PDB entry 3CMA | X-ray diffraction, 2.80 A resolution | chains Q and 0 of the 33 polymer chains in the assembly

Chain Q:
Name: 50S ribosomal protein L21e
Source organism: Haloarcula marismortui
Reference sequence: P12734 (RL21_HALMA); residues 0-95 here correspond to UniProt positions 1-96 (UniProt number = residue number + 1)
Chain sequence (96 residues; row label = number of the first residue in the row; numbering starts at 0):
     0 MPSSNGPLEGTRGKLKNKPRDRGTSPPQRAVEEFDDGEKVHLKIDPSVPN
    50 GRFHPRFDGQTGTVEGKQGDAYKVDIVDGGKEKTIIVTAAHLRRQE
Not modelled in the structure: 0
Ion coordination: Na+: Asp20, Gly22, Ser24

Chain 0:
Molecule: 23S ribosomal RNA
Source organism: Haloarcula marismortui
Sequence (2923 nucleotides; each row starts with the number of its first residue):
     1 GUUGGCUACUAUGCCAGCUGGUGGAUUGCUCGGCUCAGGCGCUGAUGAAG
    51 GACGUGCCAAGCUGCGAUAAGCUGUGGGGAGCCGCACGGAGGCGAAGAAC
   101 CACAGAUUUCCGAAUGAGAAUCUCUCUAACAAUUGCUUCGCGCAAUGAGG
   151 AACCCCGAGAACUGAAACAUCUCAGUAUCGGGAGGAACAGAAAACGCAAC
   201 GUGAUGUCGUUAGUAACCGCGAGUGAACGCGAUACAGCCCAAACCGAAGC
   251 CCUCACGGGCAAUGUGGUGUCAGGGCUACCUCUCAUCAGCCGACCGUCUU
   301 CACGAAGUCUCUUGGAAUAGAGCGUGAUACAGGGUGACAACCCCGUACUG
   351 AAGACCAGUACGCUGUGCGGUAGUGCCAGAGUAGCGGGGGUUGGAUAUCC
   401 CUCGCGAAUAACGCAGGCAUCGACUGCGAAGGCUAAACACAACCUGAGAC
   451 CGAUAGUGAACAAGUAGUGUGAACGAACGCUGCAAAGUACCCUCAGAAGG
   501 GAGGCGAAAUAGAGCAUGAAAUCAGUUGGCGAUCGAGCGACAGGGCAUAC
   551 AAGGUCCCUUGACGAAUGACCGAGACGCGAGUCUCCAGUAAGACUCACGG
   601 GAAGCCGAUGUUCUGUCGUACGUUUUGAAAAACGAGCCAGGGAGUGUGUC
   651 UGUAUGGCAAGUCUAACCGGAGUAUCCGGGGAGGCACAGGGAAACCGACA
   701 UGGCCGCAGGGCUUUGCCCGAGGGCCGCCGUCUUCAAGGGCGGGGAGCCA
   751 UGUGGACACGACCCGAAUCCGGACGAUCUACGCAUGGACAAGAUGAAGCG
   801 UGCCGAAAGGCACGUGGAAGUCUGUUAGAGUUGGUGUCCUACAAUACCCU
   851 CUCGUGAUCUAUGUGUAGGGGUGAAAGGCCCAUCGAGUCCGGCAACAGCU
   901 GGUUCCAAUCGAAACAUGUCGAAGCAUGACCUCCGCCGAGGUAGUCUGUG
   951 AGGUAGAGCGACCGAUUGGUGUGUCCGCCUCCGAGAGGAGUCGGCACACC
  1001 UGUCAAACUCCAAACUUACAGACGCUGUUUGACGCGGGGAUUCCGGUGCG
  1051 CGGGGUAAGCCUGUGUACCAGGAGGGGAACAACCCAGAGAUAGGUUAAGG
  1101 UCCCCAAGUGUGGAUUAAGUGUAAUCCUCUGAAGGUGGUCUCGAGCCCUA
  1151 GACAGCCGGGAGGUGAGCUUAGAAGCAGCUACCCUCUAAGAAAAGCGUAA
  1201 CAGCUUACCGGCCGAGGUUUGAGGCGCCCAAAAUGAUCGGGACUCAAAUC
  1251 CACCACCGAGACCUGUCCGUACCACUCAUACUGGUAAUCGAGUAGAUUGG
  1301 CGCUCUAAUUGGAUGGAAGCAGGGGCGAGAGCUCCUGUGGACCGAUUAGU
  1351 GACGAAAAUCCUGGCCAUAGUAGCAGCGAUAGUCGGGUGAGAACCCCGAC
  1401 GGCCUAAUGGAUAAGGGUUCCUCAGCACUGCUGAUCAGCUGAGGGUUAGC
  1451 CGGUCCUAAGUCUCACCGCAACUCGACUGAGACGAAAUGGGAAACAGGUU
  1501 AAUAUUCCUGUGCCAUCAUGCAGUGAAAGUUGACGCCCUGGGGUCGAUCA
  1551 CGCCGGGCAUUCGCCCGGUCGAACCGUCCAACUCCGUGGAAGCCGUAAUG
  1601 GCAGGAAGCGGACGAACGGCGGCAUAGGGAAACGUGAUUCAACCUGGGGC
  1651 CCAUGAAAAGACGAGCAUGAUGUCCGUACCGAGAACCGACACAGGUGUCC
  1701 AUGGCGGCGAAAGCCAAGGCCUGUCGGGAGCAACCAACGUUAGGGAAUUC
  1751 GGCAAGUUAGUCCCGUACCUUCGGAAGAAGGGAUGCCUGCUCCGGAACGG
  1801 AGCAGGUCGCAGUGACUCGGAAGCUCGGACUGUCUAGUAACAACAUAGGU
  1851 GACCGCAAAUCCGCAAGGACUCGUACGGUCACUGAAUCCUGCCCAGUGCA
  1901 GGUAUCUGAACACCUCGUACAAGAGGACGAAGGACCUGUCAACGGCGGGG
  1951 GUAACUAUGACCCUCUUAAGGUAGCGUAGUACCUUGCCGCAUCAGUAGCG
  2001 GCUUGCAUGAAUGGAUUAACCAGAGCUUCACUGUCCCAACGUUGGGCCCG
  2051 GUGAACUGUACAUUCCAGUGCGGAGUCUGGAGACACCCAGGGGGAAGCGA
  2101 AGACCCUAUGGAGCUUUACUGCAGGCUGUCGCUGAGACGUGGUCGCCGAU
  2151 GUGCAGCAUAGGUAGGAGUCGUUACAGAGGUACCCGCGCUAGCGGGCCAC
  2201 CCAGACAACAGUGAAAUACUACCCGUCGGUGACUGCGACUCUCACUCCGG
  2251 GAGGAGGACACCGAUAGCCGGGCAGUUUGACUGGGGCGGUACGCGCUCGA
  2301 AAAGAUAUCGAGCGCGCCCUAUGGUCAUCUCAGCCGGGACAGAGACCCGG
  2351 CGAAGAGUGCAAGAGCAAAAGAUGACUUGACAGUGUUCUUCCCAACGAGG
  2401 AACGCUGACGCGAAAGCGUGGUCUAGCGAACCAAUUAGCCUGCUUGAUGC
  2451 GGGCAAUUGAUGACAGAAAAGCUACCCUAGGGAUAACAGAGUCGUCACUC
  2501 GCAAGAGCACAUAUCGACCGAGUGGCUUGCUACCUCGAUGUCGGUUCCCU
  2551 CCAUCCUGCCCGUGCAGAAGCGGGCAAGGGUGAGGUUGUUCGCCUAUUAA
  2601 AGGAGGUCGUGAGCUGGGUUUAGACCGUCGUGAGACAGGUCGGCUGCUAU
  2651 CUACUGGGUGUGUAAUGGUGUCUGACAAGAACGACCGUAUAGUACGAGAG
  2701 GAACUACGGUUGGUGGCCACUGGUGUACCGGUUGUUCGAGAGAGCACGUG
  2751 CCGGGUAGCCACGCCACACGGGGUAAGAGCUGAACGCAUCUAAGCUCGAA
  2801 ACCCACUUGGAAAAGAGACACCGCCGAGGUCCCGCGUACAAGACGCGGUC
  2851 GAUAGACUCGGGGUGUGCGCGUCGAGGUAACGAGACGUUAAGCCCACGAG
  2901 CACUAACAGACCAAAGCCAUCAU
Not modelled in the structure: 1-9, 126-127, 715, 971-998, 1560, 1952-1963, 2137-2236, 2339-2343, 2665-2666, 2915-2923
Modified positions: 1MA (6-hydro-1-methyladenosine-5'-monophosphate) at position 628, OMU (o2'-methyluridine 5'-monophosphate) at position 2587, OMG (o2'-methylguanosine-5'-monophosphate) at position 2588, UR3 (3-methyluridine-5'-monophoshate) at position 2619, PSU (pseudouridine-5'-monophosphate) at position 2621
Ion coordination: Mg2+ site 1 near G28 (its only coordinating residue here); Na+ site 1 near C40 (its only coordinating residue here); Na+ site 2: G56, A59, G61; Sr2+ site 1 near C85 (its only coordinating residue here); Na+ site 3 near U108 (its only coordinating residue here); Na+ site 4 near C141 (its only coordinating residue here); Na+ site 5 near U146 (its only coordinating residue here); Mg2+ site 2: C162, U2276; Mg2+ site 3: A165, A167, C168; Na+ site 6: A165, A166; Mg2+ site 4 near A166 (its only coordinating residue here); Na+ site 7: C168, G2110; 37 more Na+ sites not listed; 16 more Mg2+ sites not listed; 23 more Sr2+ sites not listed
Small-molecule neighbours: 6-aminohexanoic acid / phenylalanine: G2102, A2103, C2104, A2486, G2540, U2620, PSU_2621
From the paper describing this entry:
  - binding site for the 3-nt RNA strand: C2104, G2284, G2285, A2486, A2637
  - binding site for the 3-nt RNA strand: U2541, OMG_2588, U2589, U2590, G2618, U2620
  - conformationally variable residues (loop rearrangement): G2618 to U2620, A2637
  - binding site for phenylalanine: A2486
  - contacts within the chain: U2541-G2618

Interface between chain Q and chain 0:
Contacting residue pairs (108):
  Pro1(Q) with G2299(0), base contact; A2300(0), base contact; U2306(0), phosphate contact; A2307(0), phosphate contact
  Ser2(Q) with C2296(0), hydrogen bond to the base; U2297(0), hydrogen bond to the base; C2298(0), base contact
  Ser3(Q) with G2295(0), base contact; C2296(0), hydrogen bond to the phosphate
  Asn4(Q) with G2295(0), hydrogen bond to the phosphate; C2296(0), phosphate contact
  Gly5(Q) with G2295(0), hydrogen bond to the phosphate; C2296(0), hydrogen bond to the phosphate; U2424(0), sugar contact
  Pro6(Q) with U2424(0), phosphate contact
  Leu7(Q) with C2296(0), hydrogen bond to the phosphate; U2297(0), phosphate contact; G2363(0), base contact; C2423(0), base contact; U2424(0), sugar contact
  Glu8(Q) with C2296(0), hydrogen bond to the phosphate; U2297(0), phosphate contact
  Gly9(Q) with U2297(0), hydrogen bond to the phosphate
  Thr10(Q) with U2297(0), hydrogen bond to the phosphate
  Arg11(Q) with A1007(0), hydrogen bond to the phosphate; C1008(0), salt bridge to the phosphate; U2297(0), hydrogen bond to the sugar; C2298(0), salt bridge to the phosphate; G2363(0), hydrogen bond to the phosphate; A2364(0), salt bridge to the phosphate
  Gly12(Q) with G953(0), phosphate contact
  Lys13(Q) with G953(0), hydrogen bond to the phosphate; G2304(0), salt bridge to the phosphate
  Leu14(Q) with A2364(0), hydrogen bond to the sugar
  Lys15(Q) with U1009(0), salt bridge to the phosphate; A2364(0), salt bridge to the phosphate; G2365(0), phosphate contact
  Asn16(Q) with G2365(0), hydrogen bond to the phosphate; C2366(0), phosphate contact
  Lys17(Q) with G953(0), base contact
  Pro18(Q) with C1010(0), phosphate contact
  Arg21(Q) with A2353(0), hydrogen bond to the phosphate; A2354(0), salt bridge to the phosphate; C2366(0), phosphate contact
  Gly22(Q) with C2366(0), hydrogen bond to the phosphate; A2367(0), phosphate contact
  Thr23(Q) with C2366(0), phosphate contact; A2367(0), hydrogen bond to the phosphate
  Lys38(Q) with C1019(0), hydrogen bond to the phosphate; A1020(0), salt bridge to the phosphate
  His40(Q) with U949(0), hydrogen bond to the base; G950(0), sugar contact
  Lys42(Q) with A951(0), phosphate contact; G952(0), phosphate contact
  Pro45(Q) with G2365(0), sugar contact
  Ser46(Q) with G2365(0), phosphate contact; C2366(0), hydrogen bond to the phosphate; A2370(0), hydrogen bond to the base
  Pro48(Q) with A2370(0), base contact
  Asn49(Q) with C2403(0), phosphate contact
  Gly50(Q) with A2402(0), hydrogen bond to the phosphate; C2403(0), hydrogen bond to the phosphate
  Arg51(Q) with A2402(0), sugar contact
  His53(Q) with C2388(0), sugar contact; U2389(0), sugar contact
  Arg55(Q) with G2304(0), hydrogen bond to the phosphate; A2305(0), salt bridge to the phosphate; U2389(0), phosphate contact; U2390(0), salt bridge to the phosphate; C2392(0), hydrogen bond to the sugar
  Phe56(Q) with C2388(0), phosphate contact; U2389(0), phosphate contact
  Asp57(Q) with A951(0), sugar contact; A2303(0), sugar contact
  Gly58(Q) with G950(0), hydrogen bond to the base; A951(0), sugar contact; A1018(0), sugar contact
  Gln59(Q) with A1018(0), hydrogen bond to the sugar
  Thr60(Q) with A1018(0), hydrogen bond to the sugar; C1019(0), sugar contact
  Gln67(Q) with G2385(0), base contact; U2386(0), hydrogen bond to the sugar; C2403(0), hydrogen bond to the base; G2404(0), phosphate contact
  Gly68(Q) with G2404(0), phosphate contact
  Asp69(Q) with G2404(0), hydrogen bond to the phosphate
  Ala70(Q) with C2403(0), phosphate contact; G2404(0), phosphate contact
  Asp77(Q) with C2392(0), hydrogen bond to the sugar; C2393(0), sugar contact
  Gly78(Q) with C2393(0), sugar contact
  Gly79(Q) with C2393(0), hydrogen bond to the phosphate; A2394(0), phosphate contact
  Lys80(Q) with C2393(0), phosphate contact; A2394(0), hydrogen bond to the phosphate; A2395(0), salt bridge to the phosphate
  Lys82(Q) with C2388(0), phosphate contact; U2389(0), salt bridge to the phosphate; C2392(0), hydrogen bond to the phosphate; C2393(0), salt bridge to the phosphate
  Thr83(Q) with U2387(0), hydrogen bond to the sugar; C2388(0), hydrogen bond to the phosphate
  Ile85(Q) with C2403(0), sugar contact
  Gln94(Q) with G948(0), base contact; U949(0), hydrogen bond to the base; C1019(0), hydrogen bond to the base
  Glu95(Q) with G948(0), hydrogen bond to the sugar; U949(0), hydrogen bond to the sugar
Interface residues without a listed pair, chain Q (55 interface residues in all): Asp20, Lys72, Glu81, Ile84, Arg93
Interface residues without a listed pair, chain 0 (53 interface residues in all): C1011, G2310, A2311, G2418, U2422, A2425

Summary:
The interface between chain Q and chain 0 involves 55 residues on one side and 53 on the other, with 43
hydrogen bonds and 13 salt bridges. Polar pairs include Ser2(Q)-C2296(0), Ser2(Q)-U2297(0) and
His40(Q)-U949(0). The paper reports a binding site for the 3-nt RNA strand at C2104(0), G2284(0) and G2285(0)
among others; a binding site for phenylalanine at A2486(0).
Chain Q is 50S ribosomal protein L21e and chain 0 is 23S ribosomal RNA, both from Haloarcula marismortui; the
structure, The structure of CCA and CCA-Phe-Cap-Bio bound to the large ribosomal subunit of Haloarcula
marismortui, was determined by X-ray diffraction together with 3CME from the same study.
